Entry 6M0D (X-ray diffraction, 2.20 A resolution); this record covers chain A.

[Chain A]
Protein: Levansucrase
Source organism: Beijerinckia indica subsp. indica (strain ATCC 9039 / DSM 1715 / NCIB 8712)
Notes: EC 2.4.1.10; engineered mutation(s): 198-202, 522-534 deletion
Reference sequence: B2IF78 (B2IF78_BEII9); aligned to UniProt positions 30-516 over residues 30-521 (the alignment contains insertions or deletions, so no single offset holds)
Amino-acid sequence (523 residues; each row starts with the number of its first residue; note: 5 numbers in that range are skipped by the numbering (no residue carries them; nothing is unmodelled there); numbers below 1 keep their minus sign (Gly-6 is residue -6)):
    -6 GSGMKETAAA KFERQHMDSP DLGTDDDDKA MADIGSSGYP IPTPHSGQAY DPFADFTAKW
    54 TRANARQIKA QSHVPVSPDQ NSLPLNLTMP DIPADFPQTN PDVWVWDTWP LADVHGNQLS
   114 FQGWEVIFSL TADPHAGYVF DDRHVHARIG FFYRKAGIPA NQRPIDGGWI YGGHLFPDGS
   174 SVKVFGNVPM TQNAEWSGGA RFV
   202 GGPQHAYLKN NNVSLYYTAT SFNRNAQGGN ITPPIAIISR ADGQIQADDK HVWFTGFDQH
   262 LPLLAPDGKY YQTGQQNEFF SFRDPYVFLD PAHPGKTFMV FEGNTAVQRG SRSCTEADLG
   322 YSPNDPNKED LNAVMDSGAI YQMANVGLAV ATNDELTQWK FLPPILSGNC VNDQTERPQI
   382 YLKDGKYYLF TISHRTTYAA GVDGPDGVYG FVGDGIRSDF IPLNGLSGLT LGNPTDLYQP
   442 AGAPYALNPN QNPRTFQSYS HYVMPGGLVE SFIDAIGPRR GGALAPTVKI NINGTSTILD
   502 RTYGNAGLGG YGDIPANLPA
Not modelled in the structure: -6 to 29, 202-211
Sequence notes: expression tag (-6 to 29); conflict Pro479 (Thr in B2IF78), Gly495 (Arg in B2IF78)
Cystine bridges: Cys315-Cys371
Metal / ion sites: Mg2+: Pro68, Asp171

[In short]
The Mg2+ site is built by Pro68 and Asp171.
Chain A is Levansucrase (Beijerinckia indica subsp. indica (strain ATCC 9039 / DSM 1715 / NCIB 8712)); the
structure, Beijerinckia indica beta-fructosyltransferase, was determined by X-ray diffraction (same
publication as 6M0E).
